PDB entry 5OK6 | X-ray diffraction, 1.30 A resolution | chains A and D

== Chain A ==
Protein: Ubiquitin carboxyl-terminal hydrolase 11
Organism: Homo sapiens
Reference sequence: G5E9A6 (G5E9A6_HUMAN); numbering as in UniProt (aligned over 24-245)
Chain sequence (230 residues; row label = number of the first residue in the row):
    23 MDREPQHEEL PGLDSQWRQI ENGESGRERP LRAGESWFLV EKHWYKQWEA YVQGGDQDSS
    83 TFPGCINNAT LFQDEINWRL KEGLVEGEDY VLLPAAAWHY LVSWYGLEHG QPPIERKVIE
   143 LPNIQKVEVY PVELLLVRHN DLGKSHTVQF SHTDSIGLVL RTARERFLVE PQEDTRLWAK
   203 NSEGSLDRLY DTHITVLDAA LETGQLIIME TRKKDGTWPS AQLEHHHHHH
Unresolved in the structure: 23-28, 248-252
Sequence notes: initiating methionine (23); expression tag (246-252)
Reported in the primary citation:
  - conformationally variable residues (order/disorder transition, side-chain flip): H161, N203 to S207, L245
  - specificity-determining residues: L208, S242

== Chain D ==
Protein: Ala-glu-gly-glu-phe-tyr-lys-leu-lys-ile-arg-thr-pro-aar
Chain sequence (14 residues; each row starts with the number of its first residue):
     1 AEGEFYKLKI RTPX
Unresolved in the structure: 1-2
Modified positions: AAR (arginineamide) at position 14

== How chain A and chain D interact ==
Residue-residue contacts (30):
  H161(A) with F5(D); Y6(D)
  L164(A) with E4(D); F5(D); L8(D), hydrophobic
  W200(A) with I10(D), hydrophobic
  N203(A) with R11(D)
  E205(A) with R11(D), salt bridge
  G206(A) with L8(D)
  S207(A) with K9(D); R11(D)
  L208(A) with F5(D), hydrophobic; L8(D), hydrophobic; K9(D), hydrogen bond (backbone-backbone); I10(D); R11(D), hydrogen bond (backbone-backbone)
  D209(A) with R11(D), salt bridge
  Y212(A) with P13(D)
  I230(A) with F5(D), hydrophobic
  P241(A) with Y6(D)
  S242(A) with I10(D)
  Q244(A) with Y6(D)
  L245(A) with F5(D); Y6(D), hydrophobic; L8(D); I10(D), hydrophobic
  E246(A) with K9(D); I10(D), hydrogen bond (backbone-backbone)
  H247(A) with I10(D); T12(D)
Also at the interface, not in a pair above, chain A (20 interface residues in all): G165, K202, E232
The authors on this interface:
  - specific contacts: H161(A)-F5(D), W200(A)-F5(D), W200(A)-I10(D) (hydrophobic contact), E205(A)-R11(D), L208(A)-F5(D), L208(A)-K9(D) (backbone contact), E232(A)-F5(D), P241(A)-F5(D), L245(A)-F5(D), L245(A)-I10(D) (hydrophobic contact)
  - interface residues, chain D: F5(D), Y6(D)

== Overview ==
20 residues of chain A face 9 of chain D across their interface; the contacts include 3 hydrogen bonds and 2
salt bridges. Polar contacts include E205(A)-R11(D), D209(A)-R11(D) and L208(A)-K9(D). The paper describes
contacts between H161(A) and F5(D), W200(A) and F5(D) and E205(A) and R11(D) among others; hydrophobic
contacts between W200(A) and I10(D) and L245(A) and I10(D); a backbone contact between L208(A) and K9(D). The
paper reports interface residues F5(D) and Y6(D); specificity determinants L208(A) and S242(A).
Here chain A is Ubiquitin carboxyl-terminal hydrolase 11 (Homo sapiens) and chain D is
Ala-glu-gly-glu-phe-tyr-lys-leu-lys-ile-arg-thr-pro-aar. Entry 5OK6 (Ubiquitin specific protease 11 USP11 -
peptide F complex) was determined by X-ray diffraction.
